PDB entry 8YYV | electron microscopy, 3.07 A resolution | chains A and B of the 3 polymer chains in the assembly

== Chain A ==
Protein: Signal transducer and activator of transcription 1-alpha/beta
Source organism: Homo sapiens
UniProt: P42224 (STAT1_HUMAN); numbering as in UniProt (aligned over 1-750)
Amino-acid sequence (776 residues; row label = number of the first residue in the row; numbers below 1 keep their minus sign (Met-25 is residue -25)):
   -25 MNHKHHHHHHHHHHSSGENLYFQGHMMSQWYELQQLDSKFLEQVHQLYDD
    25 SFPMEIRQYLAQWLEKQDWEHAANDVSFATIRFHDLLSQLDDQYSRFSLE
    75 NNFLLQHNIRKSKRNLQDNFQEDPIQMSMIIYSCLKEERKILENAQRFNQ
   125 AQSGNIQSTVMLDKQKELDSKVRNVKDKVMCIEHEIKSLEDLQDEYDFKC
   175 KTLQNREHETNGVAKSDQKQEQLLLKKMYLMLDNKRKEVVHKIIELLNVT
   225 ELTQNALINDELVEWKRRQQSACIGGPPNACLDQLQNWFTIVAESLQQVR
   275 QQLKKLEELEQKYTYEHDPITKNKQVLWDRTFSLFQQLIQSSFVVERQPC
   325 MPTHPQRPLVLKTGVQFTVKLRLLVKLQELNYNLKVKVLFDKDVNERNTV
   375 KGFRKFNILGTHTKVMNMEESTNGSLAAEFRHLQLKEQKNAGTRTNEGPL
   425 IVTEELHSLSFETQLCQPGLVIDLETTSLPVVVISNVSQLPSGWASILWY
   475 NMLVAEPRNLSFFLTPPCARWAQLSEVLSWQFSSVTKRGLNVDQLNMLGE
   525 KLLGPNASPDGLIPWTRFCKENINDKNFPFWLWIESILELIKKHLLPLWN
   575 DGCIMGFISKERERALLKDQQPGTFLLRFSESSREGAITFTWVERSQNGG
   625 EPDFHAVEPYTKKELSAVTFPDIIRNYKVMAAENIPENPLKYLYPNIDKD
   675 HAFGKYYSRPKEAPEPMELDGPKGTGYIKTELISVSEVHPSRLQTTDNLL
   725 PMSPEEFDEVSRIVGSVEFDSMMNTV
Not modelled in the structure: -25 to 134, 184-193, 685-698, 712-750
Modified / non-standard residues: Tyr701 (O-phosphotyrosine; PTR)
Differences from the reference sequence: initiating methionine (-25); expression tag (-24 to 0)
Swiss-Prot annotation at these positions:
  - site: Leu724 (Required for recruitment of EP300/p300)
  - modified residue: Ser2 (N-acetylserine), Lys114 (N6-methyllysine), Lys175 (N6-methyllysine), Lys296 (N6-methyllysine), Lys366 (N6-methyllysine), Lys525 (N6-methyllysine), Lys637 (N6-methyllysine), Glu657 (ADP-ribosyl glutamic acid), Lys665 (N6-methyllysine), Tyr701 (Phosphotyrosine), Glu705 (ADP-ribosyl glutamic acid), Ser708 (Phosphoserine), Ser727 (Phosphoserine), Ser745 (Phosphoserine), Thr749 (Phosphothreonine)
  - cross-link: Lys703 (Glycyl lysine isopeptide (Lys-Gly) (interchain with G-Cter in SUMO1))
  - natural variant: Asp165 (D165G: In IMD31C; D165H: In IMD31C), Tyr170 (Y170N: In IMD31C), Cys174 (C174R: In IMD31C), Asn179 (N179K: In IMD31C), Lys201 (K201N: In IMD31B), Met202 (M202I: In IMD31C; M202V: In IMD31C), Ala267 (A267V: In IMD31C), Gln271 (Q271P: In IMD31C), Arg274 (R274Q: In IMD31C; R274W: In IMD31C), Lys278 (K278E: In IMD31C), Gln285 (Q285R: In IMD31C), Lys286 (K286I: In IMD31C), 12 further natural variant entries in UniProt
  - mutagenesis: Lys110 (K110R: Sumoylated), Lys114 (K114A: No effect on IFN-alpha-induced STAT1 phosphorylation and nuclear translocation), Lys175 (K175A: No effect on IFN-alpha-induced STAT1 phosphorylation and nuclear translocation), Lys296 (K296A: No effect on IFN-alpha-induced STAT1 phosphorylation and nuclear translocation), Lys366 (K366A: No effect on IFN-alpha-induced STAT1 phosphorylation and nuclear translocation), Lys525 (K525A: Strongly reduced IFN-alpha-induced STAT1 phosphorylation and nuclear translocation. Does not affect ability to homodimerize), Lys636 to Lys637 (No effect on IFN-alpha-induced STAT1 phosphorylation and nuclear translocation), Ala656 to Asn658 (Enhances STAT1 nuclear translocation and interferon (IFN)-stimulated gene (ISG) expression in response to IFN-beta stimulation. Reduces viral load in infected cultured cells), Glu657 (E657Q: Loss of ADP-ribosylation and increased Tyr-701 phosphorylation; when associated with Q-705), Lys665 (K665A: No effect on IFN-alpha-induced STAT1 phosphorylation and nuclear translocation), Tyr701 (Y701A: No effect on transcriptional activation of ARID5A; Y701E: Not phosphorylated at S-708 upon IFNB induction; Y701F: No effect on basal sumoylation ...), Lys703 (K703R: Abolishes sumoylation by SUMO1. Increased IFN-gamma-mediated transactivation), 13 further mutagenesis entries in UniProt

== Chain B ==
Molecule: 18-nt DNA strand
Sequence (18 nucleotides; each row starts with the number of its first residue):
     1 TGCATTTACGGGAAACTG

== Chain A / chain B interface ==
Contacting residue pairs - 12 pairs, chain A then chain B:
  Arg378(A) with DT6(B), phosphate contact
  Lys413(A) with DT6(B), hydrogen bond to the phosphate; DT7(B), salt bridge to the phosphate
  Glu421(A) with DA4(B), sugar contact; DT5(B), sugar contact
  Val426(A) with DT5(B), phosphate contact
  Thr427(A) with DT5(B), hydrogen bond to the phosphate
  Ser459(A) with DT6(B), hydrogen bond to the phosphate; DT7(B), base contact
  Asn460(A) with DT7(B), hydrogen bond to the base
  Gln463(A) with DT5(B), sugar contact; DT6(B), phosphate contact
Interface residues without a listed pair, chain A (9 interface residues in all): Glu411
Interface residues without a listed pair, chain B (5 interface residues in all): DA8

== Summary ==
The interface between chain A and chain B involves 9 residues on one side and 5 on the other; the contacts
include 4 hydrogen bonds and 1 salt bridge. Polar contacts include Asn460(A)-DT7(B), Lys413(A)-DT6(B) and
Thr427(A)-DT5(B).
Chain A is Signal transducer and activator of transcription 1-alpha/beta (Homo sapiens) and chain B is an
18-nt DNA strand; the structure, A dimeric STAT1-DNA complex, was determined by electron microscopy, deposited
together with 8YYU.
